7EGR - chains A and E of the 9 polymer chains in the assembly; structure by X-ray diffraction, 2.50 A resolution.

[Chain A]
Molecule: Soluble acetylcholine receptor
Source organism: Aplysia californica
UniProt: Q8WSF8 (Q8WSF8_APLCA); residue numbers follow UniProt; this construct covers 19-224
Sequence (206 residues; row label = number of the first residue in the row):
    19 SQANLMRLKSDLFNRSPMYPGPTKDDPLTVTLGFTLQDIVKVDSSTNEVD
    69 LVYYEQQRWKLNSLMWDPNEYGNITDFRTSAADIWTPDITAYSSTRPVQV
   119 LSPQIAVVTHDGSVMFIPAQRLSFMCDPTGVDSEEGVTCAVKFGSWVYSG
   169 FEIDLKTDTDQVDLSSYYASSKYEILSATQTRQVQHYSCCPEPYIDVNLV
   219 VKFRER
Differences from the reference sequence: conflict Val60 (Ala in Q8WSF8), Val155 (Ala in Q8WSF8)
Disulfide bonds: Cys144-Cys157, Cys207-Cys208

[Chain E]
Molecule: Soluble acetylcholine receptor
Source organism: Aplysia californica
UniProt: Q8WSF8 (Q8WSF8_APLCA); residue numbers follow UniProt; this construct covers 19-223
Sequence (205 residues; numbered 19 to 223; the number before each row is that of its first residue):
    19 SQANLMRLKSDLFNRSPMYPGPTKDDPLTVTLGFTLQDIVKVDSSTNEVD
    69 LVYYEQQRWKLNSLMWDPNEYGNITDFRTSAADIWTPDITAYSSTRPVQV
   119 LSPQIAVVTHDGSVMFIPAQRLSFMCDPTGVDSEEGVTCAVKFGSWVYSG
   169 FEIDLKTDTDQVDLSSYYASSKYEILSATQTRQVQHYSCCPEPYIDVNLV
   219 VKFRE
Differences from the reference sequence: conflict Val60 (Ala in Q8WSF8), Val155 (Ala in Q8WSF8)
Disulfide bonds: Cys144-Cys157

[How chain A and chain E interact]
Residue-residue contacts (51):
  Ser19(A) with Thr41(E), hydrogen bond; Asp43(E), hydrogen bond
  Gln20(A) with Tyr37(E); Asp44(E), hydrogen bond
  Leu23(A) with Pro38(E), hydrophobic; Thr41(E)
  Met24(A) with Met36(E); Tyr37(E), hydrophobic; Pro38(E)
  Gln55(A) with Tyr110(E), hydrogen bond (side chain-backbone); Met143(E)
  Asp56(A) with Met143(E)
  Val58(A) with Thr64(E); Glu66(E)
  Val70(A) with Ser112(E); Met143(E), hydrophobic
  Tyr72(A) with Tyr110(E), hydrogen bond (side chain-backbone); Trp164(E), hydrophobic
  Asp94(A) with Lys42(E), salt bridge
  Arg96(A) with Val165(E), hydrogen bond (side chain-backbone); Tyr166(E); Ser167(E); Glu170(E), salt bridge; Tyr212(E)
  Gln117(A) with Arg114(E), hydrogen bond; Pro115(E)
  Val118(A) with Pro115(E)
  Leu119(A) with Thr108(E); Ser112(E); Arg114(E); Pro115(E)
  Ser120(A) with Trp164(E)
  Pro121(A) with Asp106(E); Thr108(E); Trp164(E), hydrophobic
  Ile123(A) with Asp106(E); Val165(E)
  Ile135(A) with Trp164(E), hydrogen bond (backbone-side chain)
  Ala137(A) with Trp164(E), hydrophobic
  Arg139(A) with Glu66(E), salt bridge; Thr113(E), hydrogen bond (side chain-backbone); Arg114(E)
  Tyr186(A) with Met143(E), hydrophobic; Cys144(E), hydrogen bond (side chain-backbone); Asp145(E), hydrogen bond (side chain-backbone)
  Ser188(A) with Asn65(E), hydrogen bond (backbone-side chain); Asp145(E)
  Lys190(A) with Ser62(E); Ser63(E); Asn65(E)
  Arg224(A) with Asn65(E)
Other interface residues (no listed pair), chain A (29 interface residues in all): Lys27, Lys59, Gly90, Val125, Ser189
Other interface residues (no listed pair), chain E (30 interface residues in all): Pro35, Ser111

[Summary]
29 residues of chain A face 30 of chain E across their interface; the contacts include 12 hydrogen bonds and 3
salt bridges. Polar pairs include Asp94(A)-Lys42(E), Arg96(A)-Glu170(E) and Arg139(A)-Glu66(E).
Chain A is Soluble acetylcholine receptor and chain E is Soluble acetylcholine receptor, both from Aplysia
californica; the structure, Co-crystal structure of Ac-AChBPP in complex with RgIA, was determined by X-ray
diffraction.
